6C4H - chains A and D of the 7 polymer chains in the assembly; structure by electron microscopy, 3.10 A resolution.

Chain A:
Molecule: 23S rRNA
Source organism: Escherichia coli
Sequence (2904 nucleotides; numbered 1 to 2904; the number before each row is that of its first residue):
     1 GGUUAAGCGA CUAAGCGUAC ACGGUGGAUG CCCUGGCAGU CAGAGGCGAU GAAGGACGUG
    61 CUAAUCUGCG AUAAGCGUCG GUAAGGUGAU AUGAACCGUU AUAACCGGCG AUUUCCGAAU
   121 GGGGAAACCC AGUGUGUUUC GACACACUAU CAUUAACUGA AUCCAUAGGU UAAUGAGGCG
   181 AACCGGGGGA ACUGAAACAU CUAAGUACCC CGAGGAAAAG AAAUCAACCG AGAUUCCCCC
   241 AGUAGCGGCG AGCGAACGGG GAGCAGCCCA GAGCCUGAAU CAGUGUGUGU GUUAGUGGAA
   301 GCGUCUGGAA AGGCGCGCGA UACAGGGUGA CAGCCCCGUA CACAAAAAUG CACAUGCUGU
   361 GAGCUCGAUG AGUAGGGCGG GACACGUGGU AUCCUGUCUG AAUAUGGGGG GACCAUCCUC
   421 CAAGGCUAAA UACUCCUGAC UGACCGAUAG UGAACCAGUA CCGUGAGGGA AAGGCGAAAA
   481 GAACCCCGGC GAGGGGAGUG AAAAAGAACC UGAAACCGUG UACGUACAAG CAGUGGGAGC
   541 ACGCUUAGGC GUGUGACUGC GUACCUUUUG UAUAAUGGGU CAGCGACUUA UAUUCUGUAG
   601 CAAGGUUAAC CGAAUAGGGG AGCCGAAGGG AAACCGAGUC UUAACUGGGC GUUAAGUUGC
   661 AGGGUAUAGA CCCGAAACCC GGUGAUCUAG CCAUGGGCAG GUUGAAGGUU GGGUAACACU
   721 AACUGGAGGA CCGAACCGAC UAAUGUUGAA AAAUUAGCGG AUGACUUGUG GCUGGGGGUG
   781 AAAGGCCAAU CAAACCGGGA GAUAGCUGGU UCUCCCCGAA AGCUAUUUAG GUAGCGCCUC
   841 GUGAAUUCAU CUCCGGGGGU AGAGCACUGU UUCGGCAAGG GGGUCAACCC GACUUACCAA
   901 CCCGAUGCAA ACUGCGAAUA CCGGAGAAUG UUAUCACGGG AGACACACGG CGGGUGCUAA
   961 CGUCCGUCGU GAAGAGGGAA ACAACCCAGA CCGCCAGCUA AGGUCCCAAA GUCAUGGUUA
  1021 AGUGGGAAAC GAUGUGGGAA GGCCCAGACA GCCAGGAUGU UGGCUUAGAA GCAGCCAUCA
  1081 UUUAAAGAAA GCGUAAUAGC UCACUGGUCG AGUCGGCCUG CGCGGAAGAU GUAACGGGGC
  1141 UAAACCAUGC ACCGAAGCUG CGGCAGCGAC GCUUAUGCGU UGUUGGGUAG GGGAGCGUUC
  1201 UGUAAGCCUG CGAAGGUGUG CUGUGAGGCA UGCUGGAGGU AUCAGAAGUG CGAAUGCUGA
  1261 CAUAAGUAAC GAUAAAGCGG GUGAAAAGCC CGCUCGCCGG AAGACCAAGG GUUCCUGUCC
  1321 AACGUUAAUC GGGGCAGGGU GAGUCGACCC CUAAGGCGAG GCCGAAAGGC GUAGUCGAUG
  1381 GGAAACAGGU UAAUAUUCCU GUACUUGGUG UUACUGCGAA GGGGGGACGG AGAAGGCUAU
  1441 GUUGGCCGGG CGACGGUUGU CCCGGUUUAA GCGUGUAGGC UGGUUUUCCA GGCAAAUCCG
  1501 GAAAAUCAAG GCUGAGGCGU GAUGACGAGG CACUACGGUG CUGAAGCAAC AAAUGCCCUG
  1561 CUUCCAGGAA AAGCCUCUAA GCAUCAGGUA ACAUCAAAUC GUACCCCAAA CCGACACAGG
  1621 UGGUCAGGUA GAGAAUACCA AGGCGCUUGA GAGAACUCGG GUGAAGGAAC UAGGCAAAAU
  1681 GGUGCCGUAA CUUCGGGAGA AGGCACGCUG AUAUGUAGGU GAGGUCCCUC GCGGAUGGAG
  1741 CUGAAAUCAG UCGAAGAUAC CAGCUGGCUG CAACUGUUUA UUAAAAACAC AGCACUGUGC
  1801 AAACACGAAA GUGGACGUAU ACGGUGUGAC GCCUGCCCGG UGCCGGAAGG UUAAUUGAUG
  1861 GGGUUAGCGC AAGCGAAGCU CUUGAUCGAA GCCCCGGUAA ACGGCGGCCG UAACXAUAAC
  1921 GGUCCUAAGG UAGCGAAAUU CCUUGUCGGG UAAGUUCCGA CXUGCACGAA UGGCGUAAUG
  1981 AUGGCCAGGC UGUCUCCACC CGAGACUCAG UGAAAUUGAA CUCGCUGUGA AGAUGCAGUG
  2041 UACCCGCGGC AAGACGGAAA GACCCCGUXA ACCUUUACUA UAGCUUGACA CUGAACAUUG
  2101 AGCCUUGAUG UGUAGGAUAG GUGGGAGGCU UUGAAGUGUG GACGCCAGUC UGCAUGGAGC
  2161 CGACCUUGAA AUACCACCCU UUAAUGUUUG AUGUUCUAAC GUUGACCCGU AAUCCGGGUU
  2221 GCGGACAGUG UCUGGUGGGU AGUUUGACUG GGGCGGUCUC CUCCUAAAGA GUAACGGAGG
  2281 AGCACGAAGG UUGGCUAAUC CUGGUCGGAC AUCAGGAGGU UAGUGCAAUG GCAUAAGCCA
  2341 GCUUGACUGC GAGCGUGACG GCGCGAGCAG GUGCGAAAGC AGGUCAUAGU GAUCCGGUGG
  2401 UUCUGAAUGG AAGGGCCAUC GCUCAACGGA UAAAAGGUAC UCCGGGGAUA ACAGGCUGAU
  2461 ACCGCCCAAG AGUUCAUAUC GACGGCGGUG UUUGGCACCU CGAUGUCGGC UCAUCACAUC
  2521 CUGGGGCUGA AGUAGGUCCC AAGGGUAUGG CUGUUCGCCA UUUAAAGUGG UACGCGAGCU
  2581 GGGUUUAGAA CGUCGUGAGA CAGUUCGGUC CCUAUCUGCC GUGGGCGCUG GAGAACUGAG
  2641 GGGGGCUGCU CCUAGUACGA GAGGACCGGA GUGGACGCAU CACUGGUGUU CGGGUUGUCA
  2701 UGCCAAUGGC ACUGCCCGGU AGCUAAAUGC GGAAGAGAUA AGUGCUGAAA GCAUCUAAGC
  2761 ACGAAACUUG CCCCGAGAUG AGUUCUCCCU GACCCUUUAA GGGUCCUGAA GGAACGUUGA
  2821 AGACGACGAC GUUGAUAGGC CGGGUGUGUA AGCGCAGCGA UGCGUUGAGC UAACCGGUAC
  2881 UAAUGAACCG UGAGGCUUAA CCUU
Unresolved in the structure: 1-732, 794-822, 831-943, 969-1124, 1132-1663, 1685-1756, 1847-1894, 1906-1924, 2090-2228, 2282-2425, 2621-2904
Construct notes: conflict A887 (U2680679 in 687670942)
Modified residues: 1MG (1N-methylguanosine-5'-monophosphate) at position 745, PSU (pseudouridine-5'-monophosphate) at position 746, 5MU (5-methyluridine 5'-monophosphate) at position 747, PSU (pseudouridine-5'-monophosphate) at position 955, 6MZ (N6-methyladenosine-5'-monophosphate) at position 1618, 2MG (2N-methylguanosine-5'-monophosphate) at position 1835, PSU (pseudouridine-5'-monophosphate) at position 1911, 3TD ((1S)-1,4-anhydro-1-(3-methyl-2,4-dioxo-1,2,3,4-tetrahydropyrimidin-5-yl)-5-O-phosphono-D-ribitol) at position 1915, PSU (pseudouridine-5'-monophosphate) at position 1917, 5MU (5-methyluridine 5'-monophosphate) at position 1939, 5MC (5-methylcytidine-5'-monophosphate) at position 1962, G7M (N7-methyl-guanosine-5'-monophosphate) at position 2069, OMG (o2'-methylguanosine-5'-monophosphate) at position 2251, 2MG (2N-methylguanosine-5'-monophosphate) at position 2445, PSU (pseudouridine-5'-monophosphate) at position 2457, OMC (o2'-methylycytidine-5'-monophosphate) at position 2498, 2MA (2-methyladenosine-5'-monophosphate) at position 2503, PSU (pseudouridine-5'-monophosphate) at position 2504, OMU (o2'-methyluridine 5'-monophosphate) at position 2552, PSU (pseudouridine-5'-monophosphate) at position 2580, PSU (pseudouridine-5'-monophosphate) at position 2605
Ion coordination: Mg2+ site 1 near A739 (its only coordinating residue here); Mg2+ site 2: C740, A1783, A1784; Mg2+ site 3: A783, G784, A2589; Mg2+ site 4: G784, G2588; Mg2+ site 5: C787, U790; Mg2+ site 6: A945, C946; Mg2+ site 7 near A945 (its only coordinating residue here); Mg2+ site 8: C948, G962, U963; Mg2+ site 9 near U963 (its only coordinating residue here); Mg2+ site 10 near A1664 (its only coordinating residue here); Mg2+ site 11: C1670, U1671; Mg2+ site 12: G1673, OMU_2552; 21 more Mg2+ sites not listed

Chain D:
Name: 50S ribosomal protein L3
Source organism: Escherichia coli
UniProtKB: P60438 (RL3_ECOLI); residues 1-209 here = UniProt positions 1-209
Sequence (209 residues; each row starts with the number of its first residue):
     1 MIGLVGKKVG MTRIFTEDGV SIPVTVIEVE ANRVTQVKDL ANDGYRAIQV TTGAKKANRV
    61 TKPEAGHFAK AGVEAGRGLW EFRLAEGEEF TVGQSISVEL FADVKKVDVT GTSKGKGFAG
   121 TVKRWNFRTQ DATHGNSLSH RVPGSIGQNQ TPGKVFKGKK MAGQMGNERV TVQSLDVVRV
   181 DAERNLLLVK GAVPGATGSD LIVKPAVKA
Unresolved in the structure: 1-117, 165-209
Swiss-Prot annotation at these positions:
  - modified residue: Lys38 (N6-succinyllysine), Gln150 (N5-methylglutamine)

How chain A and chain D interact:
Residue-residue contacts (108):
  A743(A) with Gly135(D), phosphate contact
  U744(A) with Ser137(D), phosphate contact; Leu138(D), hydrogen bond to the phosphate
  1MG_745(A) with Leu138(D), phosphate contact
  U1130(A) with Thr151(D), base contact; Pro152(D), base contact; Lys154(D), base contact; Phe156(D), base contact
  C1670(A) with Asp131(D), hydrogen bond to the sugar; His134(D), hydrogen bond to the base
  U1671(A) with His134(D), sugar contact
  G1673(A) with His134(D), hydrogen bond to the base
  C1675(A) with Thr133(D), hydrogen bond to the base; His134(D), stacking on the base
  A1676(A) with Thr133(D), sugar contact
  U1993(A) with Asp131(D), phosphate contact; Thr133(D), sugar contact; His134(D), hydrogen bond to the sugar
  C1994(A) with Asp131(D), phosphate contact; Ala132(D), hydrogen bond to the phosphate
  U1995(A) with Arg128(D), salt bridge to the phosphate
  C1996(A) with Arg128(D), salt bridge to the phosphate
  C1997(A) with Val122(D), sugar contact; Phe127(D), phosphate contact; Arg128(D), phosphate contact; Thr129(D), hydrogen bond to the phosphate
  A1998(A) with Arg141(D), salt bridge to the phosphate
  C1999(A) with Lys123(D), salt bridge to the phosphate
  G2024(A) with Lys154(D), hydrogen bond to the sugar
  C2025(A) with Pro152(D), phosphate contact; Lys154(D), phosphate contact
  G2032(A) with Gln150(D), hydrogen bond to the sugar; Thr151(D), hydrogen bond to the base
  G2048(A) with Phe118(D), base contact
  G2049(A) with Met161(D), hydrogen bond to the base
  C2050(A) with Pro143(D), sugar contact; Ile146(D), sugar contact; Met161(D), base contact
  A2051(A) with Gly144(D), sugar contact; Ile146(D), sugar contact
  A2052(A) with Ser145(D), phosphate contact; Ile146(D), hydrogen bond to the phosphate; Gly147(D), hydrogen bond to the sugar; Gln148(D), sugar contact; Asn149(D), hydrogen bond to the sugar; Gly153(D), sugar contact; Lys154(D), base contact; Val155(D), base contact
  G2053(A) with Asn149(D), phosphate contact; Gln150(D), sugar contact; Gly153(D), sugar contact
  U2511(A) with Arg128(D), phosphate contact; Gln130(D), hydrogen bond to the sugar; Val142(D), sugar contact; Pro143(D), hydrogen bond to the sugar; Gly144(D), base contact; Ser145(D), hydrogen bond to the base
  C2512(A) with Phe127(D), phosphate contact; Arg128(D), hydrogen bond to the phosphate; Pro143(D), sugar contact; Ser145(D), hydrogen bond to the sugar; Lys159(D), hydrogen bond to the phosphate
  A2513(A) with Phe127(D), phosphate contact; Gln148(D), base contact
  U2514(A) with Phe156(D), sugar contact
  U2571(A) with Gln148(D), hydrogen bond to the base; Thr151(D), hydrogen bond to the phosphate; Pro152(D), sugar contact
  A2572(A) with Gln148(D), phosphate contact; Asn149(D), hydrogen bond to the phosphate; Gln150(D), hydrogen bond to the base; Thr151(D), hydrogen bond to the phosphate
  G2574(A) with Ser145(D), base contact; Gly147(D), hydrogen bond to the base; Gln148(D), sugar contact; Asn149(D), hydrogen bond to the sugar
  C2575(A) with Ser145(D), hydrogen bond to the base; Gly147(D), sugar contact; Gln148(D), sugar contact; Asn149(D), hydrogen bond to the phosphate
  G2578(A) with Gln130(D), base contact; Ser139(D), hydrogen bond to the sugar; Gly144(D), sugar contact; Ser145(D), base contact
  C2579(A) with Gln130(D), sugar contact; Asn136(D), hydrogen bond to the sugar; Ser137(D), hydrogen bond to the phosphate; Ser139(D), hydrogen bond to the sugar
  PSU_2580(A) with His134(D), phosphate contact; Gly135(D), sugar contact; Asn136(D), sugar contact; Ser137(D), hydrogen bond to the phosphate
  G2581(A) with Gly135(D), phosphate contact
  G2618(A) with Ile146(D), base contact; Lys154(D), sugar contact; Val155(D), hydrogen bond to the sugar
  C2619(A) with Val155(D), sugar contact; Phe156(D), sugar contact; Lys157(D), phosphate contact; Gly158(D), hydrogen bond to the phosphate; Lys159(D), sugar contact; Met161(D), base contact
  C2620(A) with Arg124(D), hydrogen bond to the sugar; Lys157(D), salt bridge to the phosphate; Gly158(D), hydrogen bond to the phosphate; Lys159(D), sugar contact; Met161(D), hydrogen bond to the sugar; Ala162(D), hydrogen bond to the sugar
Other interface residues (no listed pair), chain A (43 interface residues in all): A2054, C2055, C2510
Other interface residues (no listed pair), chain D (40 interface residues in all): Lys160, Gly163

In short:
Chain A and chain D form an interface of 43 and 40 residues respectively, with 41 hydrogen bonds, 5 salt
bridges and 1 aromatic stacking contact. Among the polar pairs are C1670(A)-His134(D), G1673(A)-His134(D) and
C1675(A)-Thr133(D).
Chain A is 23S rRNA and chain D is 50S ribosomal protein L3, both from Escherichia coli; the structure,
Conformation of methylated GGQ in the peptidyl transferase center during translation termination (PTC region),
was determined by electron microscopy.
